1EQZ - chains E and F of the 10 polymer chains in the assembly; structure by X-ray diffraction, 2.50 A resolution.

== Chain E ==
Name: Protein (histone H2A)
Organism: Gallus gallus
UniProtKB: P02263 (H2A4_CHICK); numbering as in UniProt (aligned over 1-128)
Amino-acid sequence (129 residues; each row starts with the number of its first residue; numbering starts at 0):
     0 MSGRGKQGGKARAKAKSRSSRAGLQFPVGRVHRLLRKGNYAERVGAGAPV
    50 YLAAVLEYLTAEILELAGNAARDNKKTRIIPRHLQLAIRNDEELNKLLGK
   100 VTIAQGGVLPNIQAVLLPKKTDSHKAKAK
Disordered / not traced: 0-1
UniProt features mapped onto this chain:
  - modified residue (N6-(2-hydroxyisobutyryl)lysine): Lys75, Lys119

== Chain F ==
Name: Protein (histone H2B)
Organism: Gallus gallus
UniProtKB: P02279 (H2B_CHICK); numbering as in UniProt (aligned over 1-125)
Amino-acid sequence (126 residues; numbered 0 to 125; the number before each row is that of its first residue; numbering starts at 0):
     0 MPEPAKSAPAPKKGSKKAVTKTQKKGDKKRKKSRKESYSIYVYKVLKQVH
    50 PDTGISSKAMGIMNSFVNDIFERIAGEASRLAHYNKRSTITSREIQTAVR
   100 LLLPGELAKHAVSEGTKAVTKYTSSK
Disordered / not traced: 0-18

== Interface between chain E and chain F ==
Pairs across the interface - 126 pairs, chain E then chain F:
  Lys15(E) - Ser124(F)
  Lys15(E) - Lys125(F)  hydrogen bond (side chain-backbone)
  Arg17(E) - Tyr121(F)
  Arg20(E) - Lys120(F)
  Arg20(E) - Tyr121(F)  hydrogen bond (backbone-backbone)
  Arg20(E) - Ser124(F)  hydrogen bond (side chain-backbone)
  Arg20(E) - Lys125(F)
  Ala21(E) - Ala117(F)
  Ala21(E) - Lys120(F)
  Ala21(E) - Tyr121(F)  hydrophobic
  Gly22(E) - Lys120(F)
  Leu23(E) - Ala117(F)  hydrophobic
  Gln24(E) - Tyr40(F)
  Gln24(E) - Lys43(F)
  Gln24(E) - Val44(F)
  Gln24(E) - Gln47(F)
  Phe25(E) - Tyr40(F)
  Phe25(E) - Val44(F)  hydrophobic
  Phe25(E) - Val66(F)  hydrophobic
  Pro26(E) - Tyr40(F)
  Arg29(E) - Glu35(F)  salt bridge
  Arg29(E) - Ser36(F)  hydrogen bond (side chain-backbone)
  Val30(E) - Phe70(F)  hydrophobic
  Arg32(E) - Glu35(F)  salt bridge
  Leu33(E) - Tyr37(F)
  Leu33(E) - Phe70(F)  hydrophobic
  Leu34(E) - Phe70(F)
  Leu34(E) - Ala74(F)  hydrophobic
  Tyr39(E) - Phe70(F)
  Tyr39(E) - Ala74(F)  hydrophobic
  Tyr39(E) - Gly75(F)
  Tyr39(E) - Ser78(F)  hydrogen bond (backbone-side chain)
  Tyr39(E) - His82(F)
  Tyr39(E) - Ile89(F)  hydrophobic
  Ala40(E) - Ser87(F)
  Ala40(E) - Ile89(F)  hydrophobic
  Glu41(E) - Ser87(F)  hydrogen bond (backbone-backbone)
  Arg42(E) - Ser87(F)  hydrogen bond (backbone-backbone)
  Arg42(E) - Thr88(F)
  Arg42(E) - Ile89(F)  hydrogen bond (backbone-backbone)
  Val43(E) - Ile89(F)
  Gly44(E) - Thr88(F)
  Gly44(E) - Ile89(F)  hydrogen bond (backbone-backbone)
  Gly46(E) - Ser91(F)
  Gly46(E) - Val118(F)
  Ala47(E) - Ile89(F)
  Ala47(E) - Thr90(F)
  Ala47(E) - Ser91(F)
  Ala47(E) - Ile94(F)  hydrophobic
  Val49(E) - Ala117(F)
  Val49(E) - Val118(F)
  Val49(E) - Tyr121(F)  hydrophobic
  Tyr50(E) - Ser91(F)
  Tyr50(E) - Ile94(F)  hydrophobic
  Tyr50(E) - Gln95(F)  hydrogen bond
  Tyr50(E) - Val111(F)  hydrogen bond (side chain-backbone)
  Tyr50(E) - Gly114(F)
  Tyr50(E) - Thr115(F)
  Tyr50(E) - Val118(F)
  Leu51(E) - Phe70(F)  hydrophobic
  Leu51(E) - Ile94(F)
  Ala53(E) - Glu113(F)
  Ala53(E) - Ala117(F)  hydrophobic
  Val54(E) - Ile73(F)  hydrophobic
  Val54(E) - Ala110(F)
  Leu55(E) - Val66(F)
  Leu55(E) - Ile69(F)  hydrophobic
  Leu55(E) - Phe70(F)
  Glu56(E) - Val44(F)
  Tyr57(E) - Leu106(F)
  Tyr57(E) - His109(F)
  Tyr57(E) - Ala110(F)  hydrophobic
  Tyr57(E) - Glu113(F)
  Leu58(E) - Phe65(F)  hydrophobic
  Leu58(E) - Ile69(F)  hydrophobic
  Leu58(E) - Leu102(F)  hydrophobic
  Leu58(E) - Leu106(F)  hydrophobic
  Thr59(E) - Met62(F)
  Thr59(E) - Val66(F)
  Ala60(E) - Val44(F)  hydrophobic
  Ala60(E) - Val48(F)  hydrophobic
  Ile62(E) - Met62(F)  hydrophobic
  Ile62(E) - Phe65(F)  hydrophobic
  Leu63(E) - Val41(F)
  Leu63(E) - Leu45(F)
  Leu63(E) - His49(F)
  Leu63(E) - Met62(F)  hydrophobic
  Glu64(E) - Val48(F)
  Glu64(E) - His49(F)  salt bridge
  Gly67(E) - His49(F)
  Asn68(E) - His49(F)
  Thr76(E) - Asp51(F)  hydrogen bond (side chain-backbone)
  Thr76(E) - Thr52(F)
  Thr76(E) - Gly53(F)  hydrogen bond (backbone-backbone)
  Arg77(E) - Gly53(F)
  Arg77(E) - Ile54(F)
  Arg77(E) - Ser55(F)
  Ile78(E) - Leu45(F)  hydrophobic
  Ile78(E) - Thr52(F)
  Ile78(E) - Gly53(F)  hydrogen bond (backbone-backbone)
  Ile78(E) - Ile54(F)
  Ile78(E) - Ser55(F)  hydrogen bond (backbone-backbone)
  Ile78(E) - Ala58(F)
  Ile79(E) - Ser55(F)
  Ile79(E) - Ala58(F)
  Pro80(E) - Lys57(F)
  Pro80(E) - Ala58(F)
  Pro80(E) - Ile61(F)  hydrophobic
  Leu83(E) - Ala58(F)
  Leu83(E) - Ile61(F)  hydrophobic
  Leu83(E) - Met62(F)  hydrophobic
  Glu92(E) - Pro103(F)
  Glu92(E) - Gly104(F)
  Glu92(E) - Glu105(F)  hydrogen bond (side chain-backbone)
  Glu92(E) - Leu106(F)  hydrogen bond (side chain-backbone)
  Leu93(E) - Leu106(F)  hydrophobic
  Lys95(E) - Pro103(F)
  Leu96(E) - Arg72(F)  hydrogen bond (backbone-side chain)
  Leu96(E) - Leu101(F)
  Leu96(E) - Leu102(F)  hydrophobic
  Leu97(E) - Phe65(F)  hydrophobic
  Leu97(E) - Arg72(F)
  Val100(E) - Asp68(F)
  Val100(E) - Arg72(F)
  Ile102(E) - Ile61(F)  hydrophobic
  Ala103(E) - Ile61(F)
Also at the interface, not in a pair above, chain E (54 interface residues in all): Ser19, Glu61
Also at the interface, not in a pair above, chain F (58 interface residues in all): Glu71, Val98

== In short ==
The interface between chain E and chain F involves 54 residues on one side and 58 on the other, with 18
hydrogen bonds and 3 salt bridges. Among the polar pairs are Arg29(E)-Glu35(F), Arg32(E)-Glu35(F) and
Glu64(E)-His49(F).
Chain E is Protein (histone H2A) and chain F is Protein (histone H2B), both from Gallus gallus; the structure,
X-ray structure of the nucleosome core particle at 2.5 A resolution, was determined by X-ray diffraction.
